PDB entry 3OTH | X-ray diffraction, 2.30 A resolution | chain A

# Chain A
Name: CalG1
From: Micromonospora echinospora
Reference sequence: Q8KNF2 (Q8KNF2_MICEC); numbering as in UniProt (aligned over 1-392)
Chain sequence (412 residues; row label = number of the first residue in the row; numbers below 1 keep their minus sign (Gly-19 is residue -19)):
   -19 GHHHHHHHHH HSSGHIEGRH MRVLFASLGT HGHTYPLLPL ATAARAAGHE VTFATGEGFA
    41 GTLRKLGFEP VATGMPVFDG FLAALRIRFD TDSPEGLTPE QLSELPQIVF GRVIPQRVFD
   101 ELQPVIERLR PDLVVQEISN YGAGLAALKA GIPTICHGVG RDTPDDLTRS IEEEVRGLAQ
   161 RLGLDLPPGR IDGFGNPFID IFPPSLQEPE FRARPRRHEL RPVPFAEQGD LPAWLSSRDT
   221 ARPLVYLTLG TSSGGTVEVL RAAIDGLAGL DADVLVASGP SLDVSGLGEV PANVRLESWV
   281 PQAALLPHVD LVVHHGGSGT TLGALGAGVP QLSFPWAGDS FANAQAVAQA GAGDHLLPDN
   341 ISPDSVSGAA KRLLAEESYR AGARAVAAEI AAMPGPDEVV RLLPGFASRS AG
Not modelled in the structure: -19 to -7, 389-392
Construct notes: expression tag (-19 to 0)
Modified positions: Mse1 (selenomethionine; parent Met); Mse55 (selenomethionine; parent Met); Mse373 (selenomethionine; parent Met)
Residues lining bound ligands:
  - Calicheamicin alpha3I (CLJ): Leu8, Thr10, His13, Val57, Phe58, Phe61, Leu62, Leu65, Pro74, Pro79, Leu82, Ser83, Leu85, Pro86, Phe90, Ser119, Leu147, Ile151, Ser232, Ser233, Thr236, Trp316, Ala317, Gly318
  - thymidine-5'-diphosphate (TYD): His11, Gly12, Tyr15, Tyr226, Thr228, Gly230, Thr231, Ser232, Ala257, Gly259, Trp279, Val280, Gln282, His295, Gly297, Ser298, Gly299, Thr300
From the paper describing this entry:
  - binding site for Calicheamicin alpha3I: Phe90

# In short
Bound to chain A: thymidine-5'-diphosphate and Calicheamicin alpha3I. From the paper: a binding site for
Calicheamicin alpha3I at Phe90.
Chain A is CalG1 (Micromonospora echinospora); the structure, Crystal Structure of CalG1, Calicheamicin
Glycostyltransferase, TDP and calicheamicin alpha3I bound form, was determined by X-ray diffraction, deposited
together with 3RSC, 3OTI and 3IA7.
